PDB entry 8H7V | X-ray diffraction, 1.97 A resolution | chain A

[Chain A]
Molecule: Phytanoyl-CoA dioxygenase
From: uncultured bacterium esnapd13
UniProtKB: S5TUM1 (S5TUM1_9BACT); residue numbers follow UniProt; this construct covers 1-266
Sequence (268 residues; numbered -1 to 266; the number before each row is that of its first residue; numbers below 1 keep their minus sign (Gln-1 is residue -1)):
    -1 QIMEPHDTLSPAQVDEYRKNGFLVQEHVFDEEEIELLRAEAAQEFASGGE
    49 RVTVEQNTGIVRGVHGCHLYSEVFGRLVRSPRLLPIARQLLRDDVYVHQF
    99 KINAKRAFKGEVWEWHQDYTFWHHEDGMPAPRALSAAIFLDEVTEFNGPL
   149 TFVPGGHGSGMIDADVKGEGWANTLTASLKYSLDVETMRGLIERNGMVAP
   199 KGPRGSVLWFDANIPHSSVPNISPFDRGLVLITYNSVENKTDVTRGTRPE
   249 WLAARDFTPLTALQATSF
Disordered / not traced: 55-56, 161-175
Sequence notes: expression tag (-1 to 0)
Bound ions: Fe ion: His114, Asp116, His214 (together with 2-oxoglutaric acid)
Small-molecule neighbours: 2-oxoglutaric acid (AKG): Lys99, Asn101, Lys103, Trp111, His114, Asp116, Leu148, His214, Ser216, Arg225, Leu227

[Overview]
Bound to chain A: 2-oxoglutaric acid. His114, Asp116 and His214 form the Fe ion site.
Chain A is Phytanoyl-CoA dioxygenase (uncultured bacterium esnapd13); the structure,
Trans-3/4-proline-hydroxylase H11 with AKG, was determined by X-ray diffraction together with 8H7T, 8H7Y, 8H81
and 8H85 from the same study.
